2D2C - chains O and T of the 16 polymer chains in the assembly; structure by X-ray diffraction, 3.80 A resolution.

# Chain O
Molecule: Cytochrome b6-f complex subunit 4
Source organism: Mastigocladus laminosus
Reference sequence: P83792 (PETD_MASLA); residues 1-160 here = UniProt positions 1-160
Chain sequence (160 residues; each row starts with the number of its first residue):
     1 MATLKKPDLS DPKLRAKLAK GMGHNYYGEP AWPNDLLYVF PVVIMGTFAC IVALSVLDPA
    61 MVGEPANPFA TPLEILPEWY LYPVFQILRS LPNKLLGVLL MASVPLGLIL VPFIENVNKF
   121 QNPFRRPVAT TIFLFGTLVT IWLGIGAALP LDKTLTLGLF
Unresolved in the structure: 1-17, 155-160
Ligand contacts:
  - beta-carotene (BCR): Val43, Gly46, Thr47
  - BNT (2,5-dibromo-3-isopropyl-6-methylbenzo-1,4-quinone): Met61, Val62, Gly63, Glu64, Glu74
  - chlorophyll a (CLA): Trp79, Tyr80, Pro83, Val84, Ile87, Met101, Ala102, Val104, Pro105, Ala129, Ile132, Phe133, Gly136, Thr137, Thr140
  - heme c (HEC): Phe40, Val43, Ile44
  - dioleoyl-phosphatidylcholine (OPC; (7R,17E)-4-hydroxy-N,N,N,7-tetramethyl-7-[(8E)-octadec-8-enoyloxy]-10-oxo-3,5,9-trioxa-4-phosphaheptacos-17-en-1-aminium 4-oxide): Leu37, Phe40, Ile44
From the paper describing this entry:
  - binding site for BNT: Met61 to Glu64, Glu74, Leu76

# Chain T
Molecule: Cytochrome b6-f complex subunit V
Source organism: Mastigocladus laminosus
Reference sequence: P83797 (PETG_MASLA); residues -4 to 32 here correspond to UniProt positions 1-37 (UniProt number = residue number + 5)
Chain sequence (37 residues; each row starts with the number of its first residue; numbers below 1 keep their minus sign (Met-4 is residue -4)):
    -4 MVEPLLDGLV LGLVFATLGG LFYAAYQQYK RPNELGG
Unresolved in the structure: -4 to 3, 31-32
Ligand contacts: beta-carotene (BCR): Phe17, Ala19, Ala20, Gln23

# Chain O / chain T interface
Contacting residue pairs (15; chain O residue first):
  Leu18(O) with Leu30(T)
  Ala31(O) with Leu30(T)
  Trp32(O) with Arg26(T)
  Val39(O) with Gln23(T)
  Val42(O) with Ala19(T); Gln22(T); Gln23(T)
  Val43(O) with Gln23(T), hydrogen bond (backbone-side chain)
  Gly46(O) with Ala19(T)
  Cys50(O) with Leu13(T), hydrophobic; Leu16(T), hydrophobic
  Ala53(O) with Leu13(T), hydrophobic
  Leu57(O) with Val9(T); Phe10(T), hydrophobic; Thr12(T)
Interface residues without a listed pair, chain O (12 interface residues in all): Ala49, Leu54
Interface residues without a listed pair, chain T (11 interface residues in all): Phe17

# Overview
12 residues of chain O face 11 of chain T across their interface; the contacts include 1 hydrogen bond. Its
one hydrogen-bonded contact is Val43(O)-Gln23(T). Beta-carotene is bound between chain O and chain T. The
paper reports a binding site for BNT at Met61(O), Glu74(O) and Leu76(O).
Chain O is Cytochrome b6-f complex subunit 4 and chain T is Cytochrome b6-f complex subunit V, both from
Mastigocladus laminosus; the structure, Crystal Structure Of Cytochrome B6F Complex with DBMIB From M.
Laminosus, was determined by X-ray diffraction.
